1RV5 - chains C and A of the 4 polymer chains in the assembly; structure by X-ray diffraction, 2.10 A resolution.

== Chain C ==
Molecule: 11-nt DNA strand
Sequence (11 nucleotides; row label = number of the first residue in the row):
     1 AAAGATATCT T

== Chain A ==
Molecule: Ecorv endonuclease
Source organism: Escherichia coli
Notes: EC 3.1.21.4
Reference sequence: P04390 (T2E5_ECOLI); residues 2-245 here correspond to UniProt positions 1-244 (UniProt number = residue number - 1)
Amino-acid sequence (244 residues; each row starts with the number of its first residue):
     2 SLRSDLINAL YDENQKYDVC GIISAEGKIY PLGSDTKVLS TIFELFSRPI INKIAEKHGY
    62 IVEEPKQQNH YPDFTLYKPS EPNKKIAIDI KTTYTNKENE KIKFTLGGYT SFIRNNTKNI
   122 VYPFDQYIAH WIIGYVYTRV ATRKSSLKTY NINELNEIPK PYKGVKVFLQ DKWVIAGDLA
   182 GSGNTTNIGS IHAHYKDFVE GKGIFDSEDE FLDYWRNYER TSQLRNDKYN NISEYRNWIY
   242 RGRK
Unresolved in the structure: 142-145

== Chain C / chain A interface ==
Pairs across the interface (26):
  DA5(C) - Thr111(A)  hydrogen bond to the phosphate
  DA5(C) - Ser112(A)  hydrogen bond to the phosphate
  DA5(C) - Lys119(A)  salt bridge to the phosphate
  DA5(C) - Asn120(A)  sugar contact
  DA5(C) - Arg221(A)  salt bridge to the phosphate
  DT6(C) - Asn70(A)  sugar contact
  DT6(C) - His71(A)  sugar contact
  DT6(C) - Gly109(A)  hydrogen bond to the phosphate
  DT6(C) - Ser112(A)  hydrogen bond to the phosphate
  DT6(C) - Phe113(A)  phosphate contact
  DT6(C) - Thr186(A)  base contact
  DA7(C) - Thr186(A)  base contact
  DT8(C) - Thr37(A)  phosphate contact
  DT8(C) - Ile91(A)  phosphate contact
  DT8(C) - Lys92(A)  salt bridge to the phosphate
  DT8(C) - Thr93(A)  phosphate contact
  DT8(C) - Thr106(A)  hydrogen bond to the phosphate
  DT8(C) - Ser183(A)  base contact
  DT8(C) - Thr186(A)  hydrogen bond to the base
  DT8(C) - Asn188(A)  base contact
  DC9(C) - Thr37(A)  hydrogen bond to the phosphate
  DC9(C) - Thr94(A)  hydrogen bond to the phosphate
  DC9(C) - Tyr95(A)  phosphate contact
  DC9(C) - Gly182(A)  hydrogen bond to the base
  DC9(C) - Ser183(A)  base contact
  DT10(C) - Tyr95(A)  hydrogen bond to the phosphate
Also at the interface, not in a pair above, chain A (24 interface residues in all): Tyr72, Lys104, Gly108, Arg140

== In short ==
The interface between chain C and chain A involves 6 residues on one side and 24 on the other; the contacts
include 10 hydrogen bonds and 3 salt bridges. Among the polar pairs are DT8(C)-Thr186(A), DC9(C)-Gly182(A) and
DA5(C)-Thr111(A).
Here chain C is an 11-nt DNA strand and chain A is Ecorv endonuclease (Escherichia coli). Entry 1RV5 (Complex
of ecorv endonuclease with d(aaagat)/d(atctt)) was determined by X-ray diffraction.
